9C3C - chains b and g of the 9 polymer chains in the assembly; structure by electron microscopy, 4.30 A resolution (low resolution: residue-level contacts below are approximate; hydrogen-bond / salt-bridge calls are withheld).

== Chain b ==
Molecule: Beta-sarcoglycan
Source organism: Oryctolagus cuniculus
Reference sequence: Q28635 (SGCB_RABIT); residues 1-318 here = UniProt positions 1-318
Chain sequence (318 residues; numbered 1 to 318; the number before each row is that of its first residue):
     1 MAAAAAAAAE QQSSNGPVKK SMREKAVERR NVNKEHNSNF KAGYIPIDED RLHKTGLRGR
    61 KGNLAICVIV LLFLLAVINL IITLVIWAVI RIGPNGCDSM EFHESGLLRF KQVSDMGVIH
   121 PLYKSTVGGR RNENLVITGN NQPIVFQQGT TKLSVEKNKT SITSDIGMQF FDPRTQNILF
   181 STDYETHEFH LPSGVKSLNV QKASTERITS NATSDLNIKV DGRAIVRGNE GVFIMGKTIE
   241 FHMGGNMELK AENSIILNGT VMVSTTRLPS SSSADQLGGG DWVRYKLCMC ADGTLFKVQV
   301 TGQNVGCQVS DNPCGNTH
Not modelled in the structure: 1-56
Disulfide bonds: Cys-288/Cys-307, Cys-290/Cys-314
Covalently attached groups: N-acetylglucosamine (NAG) linked to Asn-158, Asn-211; glycan linked to Asn-258
Swiss-Prot annotation at these positions:
  - glycosylation (N-linked (GlcNAc...) asparagine): Asn-158, Asn-211, Asn-258

== Chain g ==
Molecule: Gamma-sarcoglycan
Source organism: Oryctolagus cuniculus
Reference sequence: Q28646 (Q28646_RABIT); numbering as in UniProt (aligned over 1-291)
Chain sequence (291 residues; numbered 1 to 291; the number before each row is that of its first residue):
     1 MAGEQYLTAT EGTHIERPEN QCVYKIGIYG WRKRCLYLLV LLLLIILVVN LALTIWILKV
    61 MWFSPTGMGH LHVTKDGLRL EGESEFLFPL YAKEIHSRVD SSLLLQSTQN VTVNARNSDG
   121 EVTGRLKVGP QMVEVQSQQF QINSREGKSL FTVDEEEVVV GTDRLRVTGP EGALFEHSVE
   181 TPLVTADPFQ DLRLESPTRS LSMDAPRGVH IEAHAGEVEA LSQMDIVLHS SDGTLVLDAE
   241 TVCLPKLLQG TQAASGSSQG LYEICVCPDG KLYLSVAGAG TTCQEHSHIC L
Not modelled in the structure: 1-27
Disulfide bonds: Cys-265/Cys-283, Cys-267/Cys-290
Covalently attached groups: N-acetylglucosamine (NAG) linked to Asn-110

== Chain b / chain g interface ==
Contacting residue pairs - 330 pairs, chain b then chain g:
  Arg-58(b) / Tyr-29(g)
  Arg-58(b) / Lys-33(g)
  Leu-72(b) / Leu-44(g)
  Leu-72(b) / Leu-47(g)
  Leu-75(b) / Leu-47(g)
  Ala-76(b) / Leu-47(g)
  Asn-79(b) / Asn-50(g)
  Asn-79(b) / Leu-51(g)
  Asn-79(b) / Thr-54(g)
  Val-85(b) / Phe-63(g)
  Ile-86(b) / Ile-57(g)
  Val-89(b) / Phe-63(g)
  Val-89(b) / Ser-64(g)
  Val-89(b) / Pro-65(g)
  Val-89(b) / Gly-67(g)
  Ile-90(b) / Met-61(g)
  Arg-91(b) / Val-73(g)
  Arg-91(b) / Thr-74(g)
  Arg-91(b) / Lys-75(g)
  Ser-99(b) / Val-73(g)
  Ser-99(b) / Leu-78(g)
  Phe-110(b) / Leu-78(g)
  Gln-112(b) / Asp-76(g)
  Gln-112(b) / Gly-77(g)
  Gln-112(b) / Leu-78(g)
  Val-113(b) / Asp-76(g)
  Val-113(b) / Gly-77(g)
  Val-113(b) / Leu-78(g)
  Ser-114(b) / Leu-78(g)
  Asp-115(b) / Leu-78(g)
  Asp-115(b) / Arg-79(g)
  Asp-115(b) / Leu-80(g)
  Met-116(b) / Leu-78(g)
  Met-116(b) / Leu-80(g)
  Met-116(b) / Gly-82(g)
  Gly-117(b) / Leu-80(g)
  Gly-117(b) / Arg-98(g)
  Val-118(b) / Gly-82(g)
  Val-118(b) / Glu-83(g)
  Val-118(b) / Ser-84(g)
  Ile-119(b) / Ser-84(g)
  His-120(b) / Glu-83(g)
  His-120(b) / Glu-85(g)
  Leu-122(b) / Glu-85(g)
  Leu-122(b) / Leu-87(g)
  Tyr-123(b) / Leu-87(g)
  Tyr-123(b) / Phe-88(g)
  Lys-124(b) / Phe-88(g)
  Lys-124(b) / Pro-89(g)
  Ser-125(b) / Phe-86(g)
  Ser-125(b) / Leu-87(g)
  Ser-125(b) / Phe-88(g)
  Ser-125(b) / Pro-89(g)
  Thr-126(b) / Leu-90(g)
  Val-127(b) / Ile-95(g)
  Gly-128(b) / Leu-90(g)
  Gly-129(b) / Tyr-91(g)
  Gly-129(b) / Ala-92(g)
  Arg-130(b) / Ala-92(g)
  Arg-130(b) / Lys-93(g)
  Asn-134(b) / Lys-93(g)
  Leu-135(b) / Lys-93(g)
  Val-136(b) / Lys-93(g)
  Val-136(b) / Glu-94(g)
  Val-136(b) / Ile-95(g)
  Ile-137(b) / Ile-95(g)
  Thr-138(b) / Ile-95(g)
  Thr-138(b) / His-96(g)
  Thr-138(b) / Ser-97(g)
  Gly-139(b) / Ser-97(g)
  Asn-140(b) / His-96(g)
  Asn-140(b) / Ser-97(g)
  Asn-140(b) / Val-99(g)
  Gln-142(b) / Arg-98(g)
  Gln-142(b) / Val-99(g)
  Gln-142(b) / Ser-101(g)
  Gln-142(b) / Ser-102(g)
  Pro-143(b) / Ser-102(g)
  Pro-143(b) / Leu-103(g)
  Ile-144(b) / Leu-103(g)
  Val-145(b) / Leu-103(g)
  Val-145(b) / Leu-104(g)
  Val-145(b) / Leu-105(g)
  Phe-146(b) / Leu-105(g)
  Phe-146(b) / Val-111(g)
  Phe-146(b) / Val-113(g)
  Gln-147(b) / Leu-105(g)
  Gln-147(b) / Gln-106(g)
  Gln-147(b) / Ser-107(g)
  Gln-148(b) / Ser-107(g)
  Gln-148(b) / Thr-108(g)
  Gln-148(b) / Gln-109(g)
  Gln-148(b) / Gly-129(g)
  Gln-148(b) / Pro-130(g)
  Thr-151(b) / Val-128(g)
  Thr-151(b) / Pro-130(g)
  Thr-151(b) / Gln-131(g)
  Leu-153(b) / Leu-126(g)
  Ile-162(b) / Val-133(g)
  Ser-164(b) / Gln-131(g)
  Ser-164(b) / Met-132(g)
  Asp-165(b) / Gln-131(g)
  Ile-166(b) / Met-132(g)
  Gly-167(b) / Met-132(g)
  Gly-167(b) / Val-133(g)
  Met-168(b) / Met-132(g)
  Gln-169(b) / Met-132(g)
  Gln-169(b) / Val-133(g)
  Gln-169(b) / Glu-134(g)
  Gln-169(b) / Val-135(g)
  Phe-170(b) / Val-135(g)
  Phe-170(b) / Ser-137(g)
  Phe-170(b) / Val-153(g)
  Phe-171(b) / Val-135(g)
  Phe-171(b) / Gln-136(g)
  Asp-172(b) / Ser-137(g)
  Asp-172(b) / Gln-138(g)
  Pro-173(b) / Gln-136(g)
  Pro-173(b) / Ser-137(g)
  Arg-174(b) / Gln-138(g)
  Leu-179(b) / Asp-154(g)
  Leu-179(b) / Glu-155(g)
  Pro-192(b) / Val-158(g)
  Pro-192(b) / Val-160(g)
  Pro-192(b) / Leu-165(g)
  Ser-193(b) / Glu-157(g)
  Ser-193(b) / Val-158(g)
  Ser-193(b) / Val-159(g)
  Ser-193(b) / Val-160(g)
  Gly-194(b) / Val-160(g)
  Val-195(b) / Leu-165(g)
  Lys-196(b) / Thr-162(g)
  Lys-196(b) / Asp-163(g)
  Ser-197(b) / Asp-163(g)
  Ser-197(b) / Arg-164(g)
  Ser-197(b) / Leu-165(g)
  Leu-198(b) / Leu-165(g)
  Leu-198(b) / Phe-175(g)
  Asn-199(b) / Leu-165(g)
  Asn-199(b) / Arg-166(g)
  Asn-199(b) / Val-167(g)
  Asn-199(b) / Asp-187(g)
  Val-200(b) / Gly-172(g)
  Val-200(b) / Ala-173(g)
  Gln-201(b) / Asp-187(g)
  Gln-201(b) / Gln-190(g)
  Lys-202(b) / Glu-171(g)
  Lys-202(b) / Gly-172(g)
  Lys-202(b) / Ala-173(g)
  Ser-204(b) / Ala-173(g)
  Ser-204(b) / Leu-174(g)
  Ser-204(b) / Phe-175(g)
  Arg-207(b) / Ser-178(g)
  Arg-207(b) / Val-179(g)
  Ile-208(b) / Val-179(g)
  Ile-208(b) / Val-184(g)
  Thr-209(b) / Val-179(g)
  Thr-209(b) / Glu-180(g)
  Thr-209(b) / Thr-181(g)
  Ser-210(b) / Thr-181(g)
  Asp-215(b) / Pro-182(g)
  Leu-216(b) / Thr-181(g)
  Asn-217(b) / Pro-182(g)
  Asn-217(b) / Leu-183(g)
  Asn-217(b) / Val-184(g)
  Ile-218(b) / Val-184(g)
  Lys-219(b) / Val-184(g)
  Lys-219(b) / Thr-185(g)
  Val-220(b) / Gln-190(g)
  Gly-222(b) / Gln-190(g)
  Arg-223(b) / Asp-191(g)
  Arg-223(b) / Leu-192(g)
  Ala-224(b) / Leu-192(g)
  Ile-225(b) / Leu-192(g)
  Ile-225(b) / Arg-193(g)
  Ile-225(b) / Leu-194(g)
  Val-226(b) / Leu-194(g)
  Val-226(b) / Leu-201(g)
  Arg-227(b) / Leu-194(g)
  Arg-227(b) / Glu-195(g)
  Arg-227(b) / Ser-196(g)
  Arg-227(b) / Pro-197(g)
  Gly-228(b) / Ser-196(g)
  Asn-229(b) / Ser-196(g)
  Asn-229(b) / Pro-197(g)
  Asn-229(b) / Thr-198(g)
  Asn-229(b) / Arg-199(g)
  Glu-230(b) / Thr-198(g)
  Glu-230(b) / Arg-199(g)
  Glu-230(b) / Ser-200(g)
  Gly-231(b) / Ser-200(g)
  Gly-231(b) / Leu-201(g)
  Val-232(b) / Leu-201(g)
  Phe-233(b) / Ser-200(g)
  Phe-233(b) / Leu-201(g)
  Phe-233(b) / Ser-202(g)
  Phe-233(b) / Met-203(g)
  Ile-234(b) / Met-203(g)
  Met-235(b) / Met-203(g)
  Met-235(b) / Asp-204(g)
  Met-235(b) / Ala-205(g)
  Gly-236(b) / Ala-205(g)
  Lys-237(b) / Ala-205(g)
  Thr-238(b) / Gly-208(g)
  Thr-238(b) / Val-209(g)
  Thr-238(b) / His-210(g)
  Ile-239(b) / Val-209(g)
  Glu-240(b) / Val-209(g)
  Glu-240(b) / His-210(g)
  Glu-240(b) / Ile-211(g)
  Phe-241(b) / Ile-211(g)
  Phe-241(b) / Val-218(g)
  His-242(b) / Ile-211(g)
  His-242(b) / Glu-212(g)
  His-242(b) / Ala-213(g)
  Met-243(b) / Ala-213(g)
  Met-243(b) / Gly-216(g)
  Met-243(b) / Val-218(g)
  Gly-244(b) / Ala-213(g)
  Gly-244(b) / His-214(g)
  Gly-244(b) / Gly-216(g)
  Gly-245(b) / Gly-216(g)
  Gly-245(b) / Glu-217(g)
  Asn-246(b) / Glu-217(g)
  Asn-246(b) / Val-218(g)
  Met-247(b) / Val-218(g)
  Glu-248(b) / Val-218(g)
  Glu-248(b) / Glu-219(g)
  Glu-248(b) / Ala-220(g)
  Leu-249(b) / Ala-220(g)
  Leu-249(b) / Leu-228(g)
  Lys-250(b) / Ala-220(g)
  Lys-250(b) / Leu-221(g)
  Lys-250(b) / Ser-222(g)
  Lys-250(b) / Ile-226(g)
  Ala-251(b) / Ser-222(g)
  Ala-251(b) / Met-224(g)
  Ala-251(b) / Ile-226(g)
  Glu-252(b) / Ser-222(g)
  Glu-252(b) / Gln-223(g)
  Glu-252(b) / Met-224(g)
  Asn-253(b) / Asp-225(g)
  Ser-254(b) / Asp-225(g)
  Ser-254(b) / Ile-226(g)
  Ile-255(b) / Ile-226(g)
  Ile-256(b) / Asp-225(g)
  Ile-256(b) / Ile-226(g)
  Ile-256(b) / Val-227(g)
  Ile-256(b) / Leu-228(g)
  Leu-257(b) / Leu-228(g)
  Asn-258(b) / Leu-228(g)
  Asn-258(b) / His-229(g)
  Asn-258(b) / Ser-230(g)
  Gly-259(b) / Ser-230(g)
  Gly-259(b) / Leu-235(g)
  Thr-260(b) / Gly-233(g)
  Thr-260(b) / Thr-234(g)
  Thr-260(b) / Leu-235(g)
  Thr-260(b) / Lys-271(g)
  Val-261(b) / Leu-235(g)
  Val-261(b) / Leu-272(g)
  Met-262(b) / Thr-234(g)
  Met-262(b) / Leu-235(g)
  Met-262(b) / Val-236(g)
  Met-262(b) / Gly-270(g)
  Met-262(b) / Lys-271(g)
  Met-262(b) / Leu-272(g)
  Val-263(b) / Gly-270(g)
  Val-263(b) / Leu-272(g)
  Ser-264(b) / Leu-237(g)
  Ser-264(b) / Asp-238(g)
  Ser-264(b) / Ala-239(g)
  Thr-265(b) / Pro-268(g)
  Thr-265(b) / Gly-270(g)
  Arg-267(b) / Asp-238(g)
  Arg-267(b) / Ala-239(g)
  Arg-267(b) / Glu-240(g)
  Leu-268(b) / Ala-239(g)
  Leu-268(b) / Val-242(g)
  Pro-269(b) / Glu-240(g)
  Tyr-285(b) / Gln-249(g)
  Leu-287(b) / Leu-247(g)
  Leu-287(b) / Ile-264(g)
  Cys-288(b) / Tyr-262(g)
  Met-289(b) / Leu-261(g)
  Met-289(b) / Tyr-262(g)
  Cys-290(b) / Gly-260(g)
  Ala-291(b) / Gln-259(g)
  Ala-291(b) / Gly-260(g)
  Phe-296(b) / Leu-248(g)
  Phe-296(b) / Gly-250(g)
  Lys-297(b) / Pro-245(g)
  Lys-297(b) / Leu-247(g)
  Lys-297(b) / Leu-248(g)
  Lys-297(b) / Gln-249(g)
  Lys-297(b) / Gly-250(g)
  Val-298(b) / Gly-250(g)
  Val-298(b) / Gln-252(g)
  Gln-299(b) / Gly-250(g)
  Asn-304(b) / Ala-279(g)
  Val-305(b) / Gln-252(g)
  Val-305(b) / Ala-279(g)
  Gly-306(b) / Gln-252(g)
  Gly-306(b) / Gly-278(g)
  Gly-306(b) / Ala-279(g)
  Cys-307(b) / Gln-252(g)
  Cys-307(b) / Leu-261(g)
  Cys-307(b) / Glu-263(g)
  Cys-307(b) / Ala-277(g)
  Cys-307(b) / Gly-278(g)
  Gln-308(b) / Gln-252(g)
  Gln-308(b) / Ala-253(g)
  Gln-308(b) / Ala-254(g)
  Gln-308(b) / Ser-255(g)
  Gln-308(b) / Gly-256(g)
  Val-309(b) / Thr-251(g)
  Val-309(b) / Ser-255(g)
  Val-309(b) / Gly-256(g)
  Val-309(b) / Ser-257(g)
  Ser-310(b) / Thr-251(g)
  Ser-310(b) / Ala-253(g)
  Ser-310(b) / Ser-255(g)
  Ser-310(b) / Ser-257(g)
  Asp-311(b) / Thr-251(g)
  Asn-312(b) / Ser-257(g)
  Pro-313(b) / Leu-248(g)
  Pro-313(b) / Gln-249(g)
  Pro-313(b) / Gly-250(g)
  Asn-316(b) / Ser-257(g)
  Thr-317(b) / Ser-258(g)
Also at the interface, not in a pair above, chain b (161 interface residues in all): Ile-82, Thr-83, Pro-121, Asn-141, Leu-191, Ala-203, Thr-205, Glu-206, Asp-221, Thr-294, Leu-295
Also at the interface, not in a pair above, chain g (178 interface residues in all): Thr-66, Asp-100, Asn-110, Gln-139, Phe-140, Gly-161, His-177, Pro-188, Phe-189, Pro-206, Arg-207, Leu-244, Val-266, Cys-267, Asp-269, Gly-280

== In short ==
161 residues of chain b face 178 of chain g across their interface. N-acetylglucosamine is covalently linked
to Asn-158(b) and Asn-211(b). Covalently linked N-acetylglucosamine: at Asn-110(g).
Here chain b is Beta-sarcoglycan and chain g is Gamma-sarcoglycan, both from Oryctolagus cuniculus. Entry 9C3C
(Cryo-EM structure of native dystrophin-glycoprotein complex (DGC)) was determined by electron microscopy.
